2OHQ - chain A; structure by X-ray diffraction, 2.10 A resolution.

Chain A:
Molecule: Beta-secretase 1
Source organism: Homo sapiens
Notes: EC 3.4.23.46; fragment: protease domain
UniProtKB: P56817 (BACE1_HUMAN); residues -16 to 385 here correspond to UniProt positions 45-446 (UniProt number = residue number + 61)
Sequence (402 residues; each row starts with the number of its first residue; numbers below 1 keep their minus sign (Arg-16 is residue -16)):
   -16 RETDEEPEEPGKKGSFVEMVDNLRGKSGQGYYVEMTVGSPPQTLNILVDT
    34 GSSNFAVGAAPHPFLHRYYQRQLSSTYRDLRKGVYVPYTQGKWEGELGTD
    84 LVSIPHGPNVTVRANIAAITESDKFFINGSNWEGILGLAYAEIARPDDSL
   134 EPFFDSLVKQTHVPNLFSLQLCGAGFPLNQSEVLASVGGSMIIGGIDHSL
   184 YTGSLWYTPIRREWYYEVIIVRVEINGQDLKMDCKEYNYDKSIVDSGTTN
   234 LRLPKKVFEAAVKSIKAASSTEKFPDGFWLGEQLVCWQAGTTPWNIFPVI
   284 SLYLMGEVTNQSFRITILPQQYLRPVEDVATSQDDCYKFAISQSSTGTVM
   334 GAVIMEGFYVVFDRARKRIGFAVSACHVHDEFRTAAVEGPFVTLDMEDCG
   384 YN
Unresolved in the structure: -16 to -2, 158-167
Construct notes: engineered mutation Lys-5 (Arg56 in P56817), Lys-4 (Arg57 in P56817)
Disulfides: Cys155-Cys359, Cys217-Cys382, Cys269-Cys319
Ligand contacts: 7IP (6-[2-(3'-methoxybiphenyl-3-yl)ethyl]pyridin-2-amine): Gly11, Gln12, Gly13, Leu30, Asp32, Gly34, Ser35, Tyr71, Phe108, Ile110, Trp115, Ile118, Asp228, Ser229, Gly230, Thr231, Thr232, Ala335

Overview:
Bound to chain A: compound 7IP.
Chain A is Beta-secretase 1 (Homo sapiens); the structure, X-ray crystal structure of beta secretase complexed
with compound 4, was determined by X-ray diffraction, deposited together with 2OHP, 2OHR, 2OHS, 2OHT and 2OHU.
